Entry 8CWM (electron microscopy, 3.40 A resolution); this record covers chains 5 and O of the 60 polymer chains in the assembly.

Chain 5 (and O):
Molecule: Flagellin
Source organism: Sulfolobus islandicus REY15A
Notes: chain O of this document is another copy of the same molecule, construct and numbering; everything in this record applies to it too
Reference sequence: F0NG73 (F0NG73_SULIR); residue numbers follow UniProt; this construct covers 1-306
Amino-acid sequence (306 residues; each row starts with the number of its first residue):
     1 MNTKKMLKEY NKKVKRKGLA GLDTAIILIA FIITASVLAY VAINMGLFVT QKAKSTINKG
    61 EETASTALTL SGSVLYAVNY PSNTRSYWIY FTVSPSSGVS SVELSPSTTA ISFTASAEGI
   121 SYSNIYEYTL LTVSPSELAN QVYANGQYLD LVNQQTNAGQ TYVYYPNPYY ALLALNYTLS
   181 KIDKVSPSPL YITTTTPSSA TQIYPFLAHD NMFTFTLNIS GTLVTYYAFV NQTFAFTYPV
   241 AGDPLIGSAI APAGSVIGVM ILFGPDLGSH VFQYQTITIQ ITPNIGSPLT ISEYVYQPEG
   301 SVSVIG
Unresolved in the structure: 1-18, 306
What the authors report for this chain:
  - post-translational modification sites: Tyr148, Asn231

How chain 5 and chain O interact:
Pairs across the interface - 8 pairs, chain 5 then chain O:
  Leu19(5) with Leu38(O), hydrophobic
  Leu22(5) with Leu38(O), hydrophobic
  Gly98(5) with Tyr296(O)
  Ala158(5) with Gln273(O)
  Gln160(5) with Gln273(O)
  Tyr162(5) with Tyr274(O)
  Ala253(5) with Tyr274(O); Tyr294(O)
Also at the interface, not in a pair above, chain 5 (8 interface residues in all): Val99
Also at the interface, not in a pair above, chain O (6 interface residues in all): Asn83

In short:
8 residues of chain 5 and 6 residues of chain O are in contact. The paper reports modification sites Tyr148(5)
and Asn231(5).
Both chains are Flagellin (Sulfolobus islandicus REY15A). Entry 8CWM (Cryo-EM structure of the supercoiled S.
islandicus REY15A archaeal flagellar filament) was determined by electron microscopy (same publication as
8CVI, 8CXM and 8CYE).
